7S9P - chains P and A of the 4 polymer chains in the assembly; structure by X-ray diffraction, 1.86 A resolution.

# Chain P
Molecule: 10-nt DNA strand
Sequence (10 nucleotides; numbered 1 to 10; the number before each row is that of its first residue):
     1 GCTGATGCGA
Metal / ion sites: Na+: DG9 (shared with Thr101(A), Val103(A), Ile106(A) of chain A); Mn2+: DA10 (together with XC5) (shared with Asp190(A), Asp192(A), Asp256(A) of chain A)

# Chain A
Protein: DNA polymerase beta
Organism: Homo sapiens
Notes: EC 2.7.7.7, 4.2.99.-
Reference sequence: P06746 (DPOLB_HUMAN); numbering as in UniProt (aligned over 1-335)
Amino-acid sequence (335 residues; numbered 1 to 335; the number before each row is that of its first residue):
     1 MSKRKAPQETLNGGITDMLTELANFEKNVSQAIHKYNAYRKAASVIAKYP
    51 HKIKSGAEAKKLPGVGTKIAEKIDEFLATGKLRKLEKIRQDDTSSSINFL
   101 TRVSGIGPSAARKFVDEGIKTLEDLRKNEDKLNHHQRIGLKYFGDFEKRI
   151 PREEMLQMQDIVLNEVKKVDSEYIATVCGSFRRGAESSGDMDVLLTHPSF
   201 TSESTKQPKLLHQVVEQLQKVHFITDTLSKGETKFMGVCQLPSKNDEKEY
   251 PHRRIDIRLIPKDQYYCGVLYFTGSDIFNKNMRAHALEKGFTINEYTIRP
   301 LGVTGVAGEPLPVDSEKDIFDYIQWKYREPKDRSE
Disordered / not traced: 1-9
Metal / ion sites: Na+ site 1: Lys60, Leu62, Val65 (shared with 1 residue of chain D); Na+ site 2: Thr101, Val103, Ile106 (shared with DG9(P) of chain P); Mn2+ site 1: Asp145, His252; Mn2+ site 2: Asp190, Asp192, Asp256 (together with XC5) (shared with DA10(P) of chain P); Mn2+ site 3: Asp190, Asp192 (together with XC5)
Residues lining bound ligands: XC5 (2'-deoxy-5'-O-[(S)-hydroxy{[(S)-hydroxy(phosphonooxy)phosphoryl]methyl}phosphoryl]cytidine): Arg149, Gly179, Ser180, Arg183, Ser188, Gly189, Asp190, Asp192, Asp256, Tyr271, Phe272, Thr273, Gly274, Ser275, Asp276, Asn279
UniProt features mapped onto this chain:
  - region: Arg183 to Asp192 (DNA-binding)
  - active site: Lys72 (Nucleophile)
  - binding site (K(+)): Lys60, Leu62, Val65, Thr101, Val103, Ile106
  - binding site (Na(+)): Lys60, Leu62, Val65, Thr101, Val103, Ile106
  - binding site (dATP): Arg149, Ser180, Arg183, Gly189, Asp190
  - binding site (dCTP): Arg149, Ser180, Arg183, Gly189, Asp190
  - binding site (dGTP): Arg149, Ser180, Arg183, Gly189, Asp190, Asp192
  - binding site (dTTP): Arg149, Ser180, Arg183, Gly189, Asp190
  - binding site (Mg(2+)): Asp190, Asp192, Asp256
  - modified residue: Lys72 (N6-acetyllysine), Arg83 (Omega-N-methylarginine), Arg152 (Omega-N-methylarginine)
  - cross-link (Glycyl lysine isopeptide (Lys-Gly)): Lys41 (interchain with G-Cter in ubiquitin), Lys61 (interchain with G-Cter in ubiquitin), Lys81 (interchain with G-Cter in ubiquitin)
  - natural variant: Leu22 (L22P: Found in a gastric cancer sample; uncertain significance), Tyr39 (Y39C: Found in a gastric cancer sample; uncertain significance), Gly118 (G118V: Decreased DNA-directed DNA polymerase activity), Arg137 (R137Q: Decreased function in base-excision repair), Arg149 (R149I: Decreased DNA-directed DNA polymerase activity), Asp160 (D160N: Found in a gastric cancer sample; uncertain significance), Cys239 (C239R: Found in a gastric cancer sample; uncertain significance), Lys289 (K289M: Found in a colon cancer sample; uncertain significance), Asn294 (N294D: Found in a gastric cancer sample; uncertain significance), Glu295 (E295K: Found in a gastric cancer sample; uncertain significance)
  - mutagenesis: Phe25 (F25W: No effect on 5'-dRP lyase activity. Decreased ssDNA binding), His34 (H34G: Decreased 5'-dRP lyase activity. Decreased ssDNA binding), Lys35 (K35A: Decreased 5'-dRP lyase activity. Decreased ssDNA binding. Loss of 5'-dRP lyase activity; when associated with A-68 and A-72. Decreased ssDNA binding; when associated with A-68 and A-72 ...), Tyr39 (Y39F: No effect on 5'-dRP lyase activity; Y39Q: Abolishes DNA polymerase and 5'-dRP lyase activity), Lys41 (K41R: Abolishes ubiquitination; when associated with R-61 and R-81), Lys60 (K60A: Decreased 5'-dRP lyase activity. Decreased ssDNA binding), Lys61 (K61R: Abolishes ubiquitination; when associated with R-41 and R-81), Lys68 (K68A: No effect on 5'-dRP lyase activity. Decreased ssDNA binding. Loss of 5'-dRP lyase activity; when associated with A-35 and A-72. Decreased ssDNA binding; when associated with A-35 and A-72 ...), Glu71 (E71Q: No effect on 5'-dRP lyase activity. No effect on structure shown by circular dichroism. No effect on ssDNA binding), Lys72 (K72A: Severely reduced 5'-dRP lyase activity. Does not affect ssDNA binding. Loss of 5'-dRP lyase activity; when associated with A-35 and A-68. Decreased ssDNA binding ...), Glu75 (E75A: Slightly decreased 5'-dRP lyase activity. Decreased ssDNA binding. No effect on structure shown by circular dichroism), Lys81 (K81R: Abolishes ubiquitination; when associated with R-41 and R-61), 5 further mutagenesis entries in UniProt

# Interface between chain P and chain A
Pairs across the interface (16):
  DG7(P) - Ser109(A)  phosphate contact
  DC8(P) - Gly105(A)  sugar contact
  DC8(P) - Gly107(A)  hydrogen bond to the phosphate
  DC8(P) - Pro108(A)  phosphate contact
  DC8(P) - Ser109(A)  hydrogen bond to the phosphate
  DC8(P) - Ala110(A)  hydrogen bond to the phosphate
  DG9(P) - Val103(A)  phosphate contact
  DG9(P) - Ser104(A)  phosphate contact
  DG9(P) - Gly105(A)  hydrogen bond to the phosphate
  DG9(P) - Ile106(A)  phosphate contact
  DG9(P) - Met236(A)  phosphate contact
  DG9(P) - Arg254(A)  phosphate contact
  DA10(P) - Asp192(A)  phosphate contact
  DA10(P) - Arg254(A)  salt bridge to the phosphate
  DA10(P) - Asp256(A)  phosphate contact
  DA10(P) - Tyr271(A)  hydrogen bond to the base
Also at the interface, not in a pair above, chain A (16 interface residues in all): His135, Asp190, Phe272

# In short
4 residues of chain P and 16 residues of chain A are in contact, with 5 hydrogen bonds and 1 salt bridge.
Polar contacts include DA10(P)-Tyr271(A), DC8(P)-Gly107(A) and DC8(P)-Ser109(A). Bound to chain A: compound
XC5.
Chain P is a 10-nt DNA strand and chain A is DNA polymerase beta (Homo sapiens); the structure, Ternary
complex of DNA Polymerase Beta with Template Fapy-dG and an incoming dCTP analog, was determined by X-ray
diffraction together with 7S9J, 7S9K, 7S9L, 7S9M, 7S9N, 7S9O and 7S9Q from the same study.
